PDB entry 8UIQ | X-ray diffraction, 2.17 A resolution | chain A

[Chain A]
Molecule: 6-hydroxynicotinate 3-monooxygenase
From: Pseudomonas putida KT2440
UniProtKB: Q88FY2 (6HN3M_PSEPK); residue numbers follow UniProt; this construct covers 1-382
Sequence (405 residues; numbered -22 to 382; the number before each row is that of its first residue; numbers below 1 keep their minus sign (Met-22 is residue -22)):
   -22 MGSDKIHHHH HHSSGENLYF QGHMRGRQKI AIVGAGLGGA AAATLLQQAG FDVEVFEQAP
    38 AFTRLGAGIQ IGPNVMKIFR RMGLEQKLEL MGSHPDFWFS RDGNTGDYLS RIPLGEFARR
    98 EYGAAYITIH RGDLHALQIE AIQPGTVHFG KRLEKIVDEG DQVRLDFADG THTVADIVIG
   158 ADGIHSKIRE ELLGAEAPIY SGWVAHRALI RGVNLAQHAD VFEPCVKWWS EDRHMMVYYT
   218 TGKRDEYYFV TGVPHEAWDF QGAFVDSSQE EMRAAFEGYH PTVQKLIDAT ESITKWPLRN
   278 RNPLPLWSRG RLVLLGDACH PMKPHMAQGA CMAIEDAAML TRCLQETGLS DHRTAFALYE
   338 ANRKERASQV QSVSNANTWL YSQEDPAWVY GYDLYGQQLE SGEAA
Not modelled in the structure: -22 to 4, 378-382
Differences from the reference sequence: initiating methionine (-22); expression tag (-21 to 0); engineered mutation Gln47 (His in Q88FY2)
Small-molecule neighbours:
  - FAD (flavin-adenine dinucleotide): Val10, Gly11, Ala12, Gly13, Leu14, Gly15, Gly16, Phe33, Glu34, Gln35, Ile46, Gln47, Arg108, Lys128, Arg129, Leu130, Ala158, Asp159, Gly160, His162, Lys164, Ala182, Tyr215, Val227, Leu275, Leu292, Gly293, Asp294, Ala295, Pro301, Ala304, Gln305, Gly306, Ala307, Cys308, Ala310
  - 2-pyridinethiol (PYS): Gly45, Arg108, Arg184, Tyr215, Tyr225, Val227, Trp273
Swiss-Prot annotation at these positions:
  - active site: Tyr215 (Proton acceptor)
  - binding site (FAD): Gly15, Glu34, Gln35, Arg108, Leu130, Asp294, Ala307, Cys308
What the authors report for this chain:
  - binding site for 2-pyridinethiol: Tyr215, Tyr225, Trp273
  - conformationally variable residues (order/disorder transition): Arg184
  - catalytic residues: Tyr215 (citing earlier work)
  - mutagenesis - H47Q: decreased catalytic activity
  - mutagenesis - H47Q (Kgq = 2.7 0.1 mM): unchanged binding to 6-MNA

[In short]
Ligands of chain A: flavin-adenine dinucleotide and 2-pyridinethiol. Curated annotation (UniProt) lists
active-site residue Tyr215 and 8 FAD-binding residues. The paper reports the catalytic residue Tyr215; H47Q
reduces catalytic activity.
Chain A is 6-hydroxynicotinate 3-monooxygenase (Pseudomonas putida KT2440); the structure, H47Q NicC with
2-mercaptopyridine ligand, was determined by X-ray diffraction (same publication as 8UIV).
